PDB entry 4RO5 | X-ray diffraction, 1.60 A resolution | chain A

== Chain A ==
Name: SAT domain from CazM
From: Chaetomium globosum CBS 148.51
Reference sequence: Q2GWK9 (Q2GWK9_CHAGB); aligned to UniProt positions 1-398 over residues 1-398 (the alignment contains insertions or deletions, so no single offset holds)
Amino-acid sequence (406 residues; each row starts with the number of its first residue; numbers below 1 keep their minus sign (Gly-7 is residue -7)):
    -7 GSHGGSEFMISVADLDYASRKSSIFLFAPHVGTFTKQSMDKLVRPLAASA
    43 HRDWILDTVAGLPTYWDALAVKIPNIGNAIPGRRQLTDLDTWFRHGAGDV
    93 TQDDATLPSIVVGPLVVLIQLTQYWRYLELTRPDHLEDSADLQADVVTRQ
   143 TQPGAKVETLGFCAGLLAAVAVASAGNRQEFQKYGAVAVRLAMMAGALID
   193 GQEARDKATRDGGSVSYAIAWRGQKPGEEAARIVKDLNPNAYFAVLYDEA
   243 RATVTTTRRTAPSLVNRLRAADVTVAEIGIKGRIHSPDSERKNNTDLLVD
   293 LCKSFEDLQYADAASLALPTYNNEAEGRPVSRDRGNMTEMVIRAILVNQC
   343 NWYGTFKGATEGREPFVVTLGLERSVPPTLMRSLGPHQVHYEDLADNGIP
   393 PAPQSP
Disordered / not traced: -7 to 0, 126-131, 397-398
Construct notes: expression tag (-7 to 0)
Modified / non-standard residues: Mse1, Mse31, Mse185, Mse186, Mse329, Mse332, Mse373 (selenomethionine; parent Met)
From the paper describing this entry:
  - catalytic residues: Cys155, His277 (by similarity / conservation)
  - mutagenesis - C155A, C155S: abolished expression
  - mutagenesis - H277A: unchanged expression
  - mutagenesis - H277A: abolished catalytic activity on CazF
  - mutagenesis - C155A, C155S: abolished catalytic activity
  - contacts within the chain: His277-Asn340 (hydrogen bond)

== In short ==
The paper reports catalytic residues Cys155 and His277; C155A and C155S abolish expression.
Chain A is SAT domain from CazM (Chaetomium globosum CBS 148.51); the structure, Crystal structure of the SAT
domain from the non-reducing fungal polyketide synthase CazM, was determined by X-ray diffraction, deposited
together with 4RPM.
